Entry 3LON (X-ray diffraction, 2.20 A resolution); this record covers chains C and D of the 4 polymer chains in the assembly.

== Chain C ==
Name: Genome polyprotein
Organism: Hepatitis C virus subtype 1a
Notes: fragment: to 1207
UniProt: Q9ELS8 (Q9ELS8_9HEPC); residues 1-181 here correspond to UniProt positions 1027-1207 (UniProt number = residue number + 1026)
Chain sequence (200 residues; numbered -10 to 189; the number before each row is that of its first residue; numbers below 1 keep their minus sign (Met-10 is residue -10)):
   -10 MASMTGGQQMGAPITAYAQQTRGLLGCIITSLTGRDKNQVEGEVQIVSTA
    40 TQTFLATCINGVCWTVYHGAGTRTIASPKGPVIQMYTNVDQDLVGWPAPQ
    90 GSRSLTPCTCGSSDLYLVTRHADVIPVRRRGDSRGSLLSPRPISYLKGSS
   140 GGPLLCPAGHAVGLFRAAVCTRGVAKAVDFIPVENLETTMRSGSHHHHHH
Not modelled in the structure: -10 to 28, 180-189
Sequence notes: expression tag (-10 to 0, 182-189); engineered mutation Arg119 (Gln1145 in Q9ELS8)
Ion coordination: Zn2+: Cys97, Cys99, Cys145

== Chain D ==
Name: KK-NS4a(21-39)-KK
Notes: engineered mutation(s): C32S
Chain sequence (23 residues; each row starts with the number of its first residue):
    19 KKGSVVIVGRIVLSGKPAIIPKK
Not modelled in the structure: 19-20, 37-41

== Interface between chain C and chain D ==
Contacting residue pairs (43; chain C residue first):
  Val29(C) with Arg28(D), hydrogen bond (backbone-side chain); Val30(D), hydrophobic; Lys34(D); Pro35(D); Ala36(D), hydrophobic
  Glu30(C) with Val30(D)
  Gly31(C) with Ile29(D)
  Glu32(C) with Ile29(D), hydrogen bond (backbone-backbone); Val30(D); Leu31(D), hydrogen bond (side chain-backbone)
  Val33(C) with Arg28(D); Ile29(D), hydrogen bond (backbone-backbone)
  Gln34(C) with Gly27(D)
  Ile35(C) with Ile25(D); Val26(D), hydrogen bond (backbone-backbone); Gly27(D), hydrogen bond (backbone-backbone)
  Val36(C) with Val23(D), hydrophobic; Val24(D)
  Ser37(C) with Ser22(D); Val23(D); Val24(D), hydrogen bond (backbone-backbone); Val26(D)
  Thr38(C) with Val23(D)
  Ala59(C) with Val23(D), hydrophobic
  Arg62(C) with Gly21(D); Ser22(D); Val23(D)
  Thr63(C) with Gly21(D); Ser22(D), hydrogen bond (backbone-side chain); Val23(D), hydrogen bond (backbone-backbone)
  Ile64(C) with Ser22(D); Val23(D)
  Ala65(C) with Ser22(D), hydrogen bond (backbone-side chain); Val23(D), hydrogen bond (backbone-backbone); Val24(D), hydrophobic
  Trp85(C) with Val23(D), hydrophobic
  Pro88(C) with Ile25(D), hydrophobic
  Gly90(C) with Arg28(D), hydrogen bond (backbone-side chain)
  Leu94(C) with Leu31(D), hydrophobic
  Val107(C) with Leu31(D), hydrophobic
  Thr108(C) with Ile29(D)
  Ala111(C) with Ile29(D)
  Leu144(C) with Leu31(D), hydrophobic
Also at the interface, not in a pair above, chain C (25 interface residues in all): Pro70, Arg109

== Overview ==
The interface between chain C and chain D involves 25 residues on one side and 14 on the other, with 12
hydrogen bonds. Polar pairs include Val29(C)-Arg28(D), Glu32(C)-Leu31(D) and Thr63(C)-Ser22(D). Cys97(C),
Cys99(C) and Cys145(C) coordinate Zn2+.
Here chain C is Genome polyprotein (Hepatitis C virus subtype 1a) and chain D is KK-NS4a(21-39)-KK. Entry 3LON
(HCV NS3-4a protease domain with ketoamide inhibitor narlaprevir) was determined by X-ray diffraction.
